8YGD - chains M and Q of the 34 polymer chains in the assembly; structure by electron microscopy, 2.84 A resolution.

Chain M:
Protein: Reaction center protein M chain
From: Fuscovulum blasticum DSM 2131
Reference sequence: A0A2T4J9V9 (A0A2T4J9V9_FUSBL); residue numbers follow UniProt; this construct covers 1-307
Sequence (307 residues; numbered 1 to 307; the number before each row is that of its first residue):
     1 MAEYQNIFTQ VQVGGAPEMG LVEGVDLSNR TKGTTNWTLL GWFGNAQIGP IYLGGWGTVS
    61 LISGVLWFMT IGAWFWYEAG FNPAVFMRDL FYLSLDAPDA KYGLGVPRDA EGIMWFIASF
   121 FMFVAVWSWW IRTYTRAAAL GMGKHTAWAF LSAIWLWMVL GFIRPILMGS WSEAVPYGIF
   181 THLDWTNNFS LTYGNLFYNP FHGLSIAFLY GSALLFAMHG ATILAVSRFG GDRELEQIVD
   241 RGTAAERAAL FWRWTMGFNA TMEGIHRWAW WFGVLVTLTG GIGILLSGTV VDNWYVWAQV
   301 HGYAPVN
Not modelled in the structure: 1-2, 307
Bound ions: Fe2+: His-219, Glu-234, His-266 (shared with 2 residues of chain L)
Residues lining bound ligands:
  - bacteriochlorophyll a (BCL), molecule 1: Trp-67, Phe-68, Leu-90, Phe-91, Met-122, Trp-157, Leu-160, Val-175, Ile-179, His-182, Leu-183, Thr-186
  - bacteriochlorophyll a (BCL), molecule 2: Trp-67, Val-126, Phe-150, Ala-153, Leu-156, Trp-157, Leu-160, Trp-185, Thr-186, Asn-187, Phe-189, Ser-190, Leu-196, Phe-197, His-202, Ser-205, Ile-206, Leu-209, Tyr-210, Val-276, Thr-277, Gly-280, Gly-281, Ile-284
  - bacteriochlorophyll a (BCL), molecule 3: Phe-197, Gly-203, Leu-204, Ile-206, Ala-207, Tyr-210, Gly-211, Leu-214
  - bacteriopheophytin a (BPH), molecule 1: Ser-60, Leu-61, Gly-64, Val-65, Phe-68, Ala-125, Val-126, Trp-129, Thr-133, Thr-146, Ala-149, Phe-150, Ala-153, Gly-273, Val-274, Thr-277
  - bacteriopheophytin a (BPH), molecule 2: Tyr-210, Ala-213, Leu-214, Ala-217, Met-218, Trp-252, Thr-255, Met-256
  - 1,2-diacyl-sn-glycero-3-phosphocholine (PC1), molecule 1: Leu-66, Met-69, Thr-70, Ala-73, Trp-74, Trp-76, Tyr-77, Phe-81, Arg-108, Asp-109, Ala-110, Ile-113, Met-114, Ile-117
  - 1,2-diacyl-sn-glycero-3-phosphocholine (PC1), molecule 2: Asn-82, Pro-83, Ala-84
  - 1,2-diacyl-sn-glycero-3-phosphocholine (PC1), molecule 3: Leu-104, Phe-116, Phe-162, Ile-166, Trp-171
  - 1,2-diacyl-sn-glycero-3-phosphocholine (PC1), molecule 4: Pro-200, Gly-203, Leu-204, Ala-207, Trp-297, His-301, Tyr-303
  - 1,2-diacyl-sn-glycero-3-phosphocholine (PC1), molecule 5: Leu-204, Ala-207, Phe-208, Met-256, Gly-257, Phe-258, Trp-268, Phe-272
  - 1,2-diacyl-sn-glycero-3-phosphocholine (PC1), molecule 6: Gln-299, Val-300, His-301, Gly-302
  - spheroidene (SPO): Trp-67, Phe-68, Met-69, Ile-71, Gly-72, Ala-73, Phe-75, Trp-76, Phe-86, Leu-90, Trp-115, Phe-116, Ser-119, Phe-120, Met-122, Phe-123, Trp-157, Met-158, Leu-160, Gly-161, Phe-162, Trp-171, Val-175, Pro-176, Tyr-177, Gly-178, Ile-179, His-182
  - ubiquinone-10 (U10), molecule 1: Glu-3, Gln-5, Arg-228
  - ubiquinone-10 (U10), molecule 2: Met-87, Leu-90, Phe-91
  - ubiquinone-10 (U10), molecule 3: Leu-214, Leu-215, Met-218, His-219, Thr-222, Ile-223, Ala-245, Ala-248, Ala-249, Trp-252, Met-256, Phe-258, Asn-259, Ala-260, Thr-261, Met-262, Ile-265, Trp-268, Phe-272

Chain Q:
Protein: Antenna pigment protein alpha chain
From: Fuscovulum blasticum DSM 2131
Reference sequence: A0A2T4JA00 (A0A2T4JA00_FUSBL); residue numbers follow UniProt; this construct covers 1-62
Sequence (62 residues; row label = number of the first residue in the row):
     1 MSKFYKIWQV FDPRRVFVAQ GVFLFLLAVM IHLILLSKPD YNWLDVGTAK YGRGEAAAVV
    61 TP
Not modelled in the structure: 1, 54-62
Residues lining bound ligands:
  - bacteriochlorophyll a (BCL), molecule 1: Phe-4, Ile-7, Phe-11, Val-16, Gln-20, Phe-23, Ile-31
  - bacteriochlorophyll a (BCL), molecule 2: Gly-21, Leu-24, Phe-25, Ala-28, His-32, Leu-35, Tyr-41, Trp-43
  - bacteriochlorophyll a (BCL), molecule 3: Leu-24, Leu-27, Ala-28, Ile-31, His-32, Leu-35, Tyr-41
  - 1,2-diacyl-sn-glycero-3-phosphocholine (PC1): Met-30, Ile-34, Lys-38
  - spheroidene (SPO), molecule 1: Lys-3, Phe-4, Lys-6, Ile-7, Val-10
  - spheroidene (SPO), molecule 2: Pro-13, Phe-17, Gln-20, Phe-23, Leu-24, Leu-27, Met-30, Ile-31, Ile-34
  - spheroidene (SPO), molecule 3: Phe-25, Ala-28, Val-29, His-32, Leu-33

Interface between chain M and chain Q:
Residue-residue contacts - 18 pairs, chain M then chain Q:
  Ser-28(M) with Arg-14(Q); Arg-15(Q), hydrogen bond (backbone-side chain)
  Asn-29(M) with Arg-15(Q), hydrogen bond
  Val-59(M) with Val-22(Q), hydrophobic
  Ile-62(M) with Val-22(Q), hydrophobic
  Ser-63(M) with Leu-26(Q)
  Leu-66(M) with Leu-26(Q), hydrophobic
  Pro-107(M) with Ser-37(Q)
  Arg-108(M) with Ser-37(Q); Pro-39(Q); Asp-45(Q), salt bridge
  Ile-113(M) with Leu-33(Q); Ser-37(Q)
  Phe-116(M) with Leu-33(Q), hydrophobic
  Ile-117(M) with Leu-33(Q), hydrophobic
  Phe-120(M) with Phe-25(Q), hydrophobic; Leu-26(Q), hydrophobic; Val-29(Q), hydrophobic
Interface residues without a listed pair, chain M (19 interface residues in all): Arg-30, Leu-53, Gly-55, Val-106, Asp-109, Phe-121, Val-124
Interface residues without a listed pair, chain Q (15 interface residues in all): Val-18, Ala-19, Met-30, Ile-34, Leu-36

Overview:
The interface between chain M and chain Q involves 19 residues on one side and 15 on the other, with 2
hydrogen bonds and 1 salt bridge. Polar pairs include Arg-108(M)/Asp-45(Q), Ser-28(M)/Arg-15(Q) and
Asn-29(M)/Arg-15(Q). One 1,2-diacyl-sn-glycero-3-phosphocholine molecule is bound between chain M and chain Q.
Chain M is Reaction center protein M chain and chain Q is Antenna pigment protein alpha chain, both from
Fuscovulum blasticum DSM 2131; the structure, Rhodobacter blasticus RC-LH1 dimer, was determined by electron
microscopy together with 8YGL from the same study.
